PDB entry 8YX3 | X-ray diffraction, 2.60 A resolution | chain A

# Chain A
Molecule: Papain-like protease nsp3
Source organism: Severe acute respiratory syndrome coronavirus 2
Notes: EC 3.4.19.12, 3.4.22.-
Reference sequence: P0DTD1 (R1AB_SARS2); residues 1-315 here correspond to UniProt positions 1564-1878 (UniProt number = residue number + 1563)
Chain sequence (316 residues; numbered 0 to 315; the number before each row is that of its first residue; numbering starts at 0):
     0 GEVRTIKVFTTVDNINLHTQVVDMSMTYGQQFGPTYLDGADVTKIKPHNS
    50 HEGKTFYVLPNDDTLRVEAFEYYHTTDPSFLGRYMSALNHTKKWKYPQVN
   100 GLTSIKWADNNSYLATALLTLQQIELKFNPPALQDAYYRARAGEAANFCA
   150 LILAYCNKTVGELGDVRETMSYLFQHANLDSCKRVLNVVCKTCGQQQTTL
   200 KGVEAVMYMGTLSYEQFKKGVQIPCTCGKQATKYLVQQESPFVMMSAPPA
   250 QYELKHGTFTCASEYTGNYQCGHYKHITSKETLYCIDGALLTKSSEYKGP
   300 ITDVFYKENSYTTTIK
Unresolved in the structure: 0, 189-192, 224-229
Sequence notes: expression tag (0); engineered mutation Ser111 (Cys1674 in P0DTD1)
Small-molecule neighbours: A1LZ7 (N-[1-(1,2-dihydroacenaphthylen-5-yl)cyclopropyl]-5-[(3S)-4-ethyl-3-methyl-piperazin-1-yl]-2-methyl-benzamide): Leu162, Gly163, Asp164, Glu167, Met208, Pro247, Pro248, Tyr264, Asn267, Tyr268, Gln269, Tyr273, Thr301
Curated features (UniProtKB/Swiss-Prot):
  - zinc finger: Cys189 to Cys226 (C4-type)
  - active site (For PL-PRO activity): His272, Asp286
  - binding site (Zn(2+)): Cys189, Cys192, Cys224, Cys226
From the paper describing this entry:
  - binding site for A1LZ7: Asp164, Glu167, Pro247, Pro248, Tyr268, Gln269

# Summary
Ligands of chain A: compound A1LZ7. Curated annotation (UniProt) lists active-site residues His272 and Asp286
and 4 Zn2+-binding residues. From the paper: a binding site for A1LZ7 at Asp164, Glu167 and Pro247 among
others.
Chain A is Papain-like protease nsp3 (Severe acute respiratory syndrome coronavirus 2); the structure, Crystal
Structure of SARS CoV-2 Papain-like Protease PLpro-C111S in Complex with GZNL-P28, was determined by X-ray
diffraction (same publication as 8YX2, 8YX4 and 8YX5).
